Entry 8RR1 (electron microscopy, 2.93 A resolution); this record covers chains B and C of the 7 polymer chains in the assembly.

# Chain B (and C)
Molecule: 3-hydroxyacyl-CoA dehydrogenase type-2
From: Homo sapiens
Notes: EC 1.1.1.35, 1.1.1.62, 1.1.1.239, 1.1.1.178, 1.1.1.53, 1.1.1.159; chain C of this document is another copy of the same molecule, construct and numbering; everything in this record applies to it too
Reference sequence: Q99714 (HCD2_HUMAN); residue numbers follow UniProt; this construct covers 1-261
Sequence (261 residues; each row starts with the number of its first residue):
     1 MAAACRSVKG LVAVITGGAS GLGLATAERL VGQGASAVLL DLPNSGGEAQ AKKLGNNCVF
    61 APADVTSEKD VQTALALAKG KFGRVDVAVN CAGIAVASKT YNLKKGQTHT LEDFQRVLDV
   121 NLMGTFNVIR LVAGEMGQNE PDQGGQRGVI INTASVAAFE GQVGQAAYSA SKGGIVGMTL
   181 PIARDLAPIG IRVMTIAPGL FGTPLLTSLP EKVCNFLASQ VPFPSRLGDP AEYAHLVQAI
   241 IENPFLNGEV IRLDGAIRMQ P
Unresolved in the structure: 1-6
Curated features (UniProtKB/Swiss-Prot):
  - active site: Tyr168 (Proton acceptor)
  - binding site (NAD(+)): Ser20, Leu22, Asp41, Asp64, Val65, Cys91, Tyr168, Lys172, Phe201, Thr203
  - binding site (substrate): Ser155
  - modified residue: Ala2 (N-acetylalanine), Lys53 (N6-acetyllysine), Lys69 (N6-acetyllysine), Lys99 (N6-acetyllysine), Lys105 (N6-acetyllysine), Lys212 (N6-acetyllysine)
  - natural variant: Val12 (V12L: In HSD10MD), Val65 (V65A: In HSD10MD; uncertain significance), Asp86 (D86G: In HSD10MD), Leu122 (L122V: In HSD10MD), Arg130 (R130C: In HSD10MD), Gln165 (Q165H: In HSD10MD), Val176 (V176M: In HSD10MD), Pro210 (P210S: In HSD10MD), Lys212 (K212E: In HSD10MD), Arg226 (R226Q: In HSD10MD), Asn247 (N247S: In HSD10MD), Glu249 (E249Q: In HSD10MD)
  - mutagenesis: Ser20 (S20F: Decreased dehydrogenase activity. Does not affect mitochondrial tRNA 5'-end processing. Does not affect tRNA methylation), Lys172 (K172A: Abolishes dehydrogenase activity. Does not affect mitochondrial tRNA 5'-end processing. Does not affect tRNA methylation. Does not affect homotetramerization)

# How chain B and chain C interact
Pairs across the interface - 66 pairs, chain B then chain C:
  Gly145(B) with Phe223(C)
  Gln146(B) with Phe223(C)
  Leu180(B) with Arg258(C)
  Arg184(B) with Arg258(C)
  Ala187(B) with Phe223(C)
  Gly190(B) with Phe223(C)
  Arg192(B) with Phe223(C)
  Leu200(B) with Phe245(C)
  Phe201(B) with Phe245(C), hydrophobic
  Pro222(B) with Ala187(C)
  Phe223(B) with Gly145(C); Gln146(C); Ala187(C); Gly190(C); Arg192(C); Asn247(C), hydrogen bond (backbone-side chain)
  Pro224(B) with Pro244(C); Phe245(C), hydrophobic
  Arg226(B) with Phe245(C)
  Gly228(B) with Phe245(C)
  Glu232(B) with Asn243(C), hydrogen bond (backbone-side chain); Pro244(C); Phe245(C)
  His235(B) with Ala239(C); Glu242(C), salt bridge; Asn243(C), hydrogen bond
  Leu236(B) with Asn243(C)
  Ala239(B) with His235(C); Ala239(C), hydrophobic
  Glu242(B) with His235(C), salt bridge
  Asn243(B) with Glu232(C), hydrogen bond (side chain-backbone); His235(C), hydrogen bond; Leu236(C); Leu253(C)
  Pro244(B) with Pro224(C); Glu232(C)
  Phe245(B) with Phe201(C), hydrophobic; Pro224(C), hydrophobic; Arg226(C); Gly228(C); Glu232(C); Leu253(C); Asp254(C); Gly255(C), hydrogen bond (backbone-backbone)
  Leu246(B) with Arg252(C); Leu253(C), hydrophobic
  Asn247(B) with Phe223(C), hydrogen bond (side chain-backbone); Asp254(C); Ala256(C), hydrogen bond (backbone-backbone)
  Gly248(B) with Arg258(C), hydrogen bond (backbone-side chain)
  Glu249(B) with Val250(C); Ile251(C); Arg252(C), hydrogen bond (side chain-backbone)
  Val250(B) with Glu249(C)
  Ile251(B) with Glu249(C)
  Arg252(B) with Glu249(C), hydrogen bond (backbone-side chain)
  Leu253(B) with Asn243(C); Phe245(C); Leu246(C), hydrophobic
  Asp254(B) with Phe245(C); Asn247(C)
  Gly255(B) with Phe245(C), hydrogen bond (backbone-backbone)
  Ala256(B) with Asn247(C), hydrogen bond (backbone-backbone)
  Arg258(B) with Leu180(C); Arg184(C); Gly248(C), hydrogen bond (side chain-backbone)
Other interface residues (no listed pair), chain B (37 interface residues in all): Gly144, Ile191, Leu227
Other interface residues (no listed pair), chain C (38 interface residues in all): Gly144, Ile191, Leu200, Val221, Pro222, Leu227

# Summary
37 residues of chain B and 38 residues of chain C are in contact; the contacts include 14 hydrogen bonds and 2
salt bridges. Among the polar pairs are His235(B)-Glu242(C), Phe223(B)-Asn247(C) and Glu232(B)-Asn243(C).
Chain B and chain C are both 3-hydroxyacyl-CoA dehydrogenase type-2 (Homo sapiens); the structure, Human
mitochondrial RNase Z complex with ELAC2-D550N catalytic mutant and tRNA-Tyr precursor (Composite model), was
determined by electron microscopy, deposited together with 8RR4.
